PDB entry 4GOP | X-ray diffraction, 3.10 A resolution | chains B and C of the 4 polymer chains in the assembly

== Chain B ==
Protein: Putative uncharacterized protein
Organism: Ustilago maydis
Reference sequence: Q4PBD4 (Q4PBD4_USTMA); numbering as in UniProt (aligned over 40-175)
Amino-acid sequence (136 residues; each row starts with the number of its first residue):
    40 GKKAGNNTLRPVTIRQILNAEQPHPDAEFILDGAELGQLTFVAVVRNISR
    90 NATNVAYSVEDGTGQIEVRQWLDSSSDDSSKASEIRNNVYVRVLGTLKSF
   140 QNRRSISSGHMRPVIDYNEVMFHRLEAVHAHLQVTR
Not modelled in the structure: 40-45, 113-120
Sequence notes: conflict Val-173 (Ala in Q4PBD4)
From the paper describing this entry:
  - binding site for the 32-nt DNA strand: Trp-110, Gly-134, Ser-146

== Chain C ==
Protein: Putative uncharacterized protein
Organism: Ustilago maydis
Reference sequence: Q4P407 (Q4P407_USTMA); numbering as in UniProt (aligned over 180-623)
Amino-acid sequence (444 residues; each row starts with the number of its first residue):
   180 MPIYPIEGLSPYQNRWTIKARVTSKSDIRHWSNQRGEGKLFSVNLLDDSG
   230 EIKATGFNDAVDRFYPLLQENHVYLISKARVNIAKKQFSNLQNEYEITFE
   280 NSTEIEECTDATDVPEVKYEFVRINELESVEANQQCDVIGILDSYGELSE
   330 IVSKASQRPVQKRELTLVDQGNRSVKLTLWGKTAETFPTNAGVDEKPVLA
   380 FKGVKVGDFGGRSLSMFSSSTMLINPDITESHVLRGWYDNDGAHAQFQPY
   430 TNGGVGGGAMGGGGAGANMAERRTIVQVKDENLGMSEKPDYFNVRATVVY
   480 IKQENLYYTACASEGCNKKVNLDHENNWRCEKCDRSYATPEYRYILSTNV
   530 ADATGQMWLSGFNEDATQLIGMSAGELHKLREESESEFSAALHRAANRMY
   580 MFNCRAKMDTFNDTARVRYTISRAAPVDFAKAGMELVDAIRAYM
Not modelled in the structure: 180-181, 432-440
Sequence notes: conflict Gln-314 (Thr in Q4P407)
Bound ions: Zn2+: Cys-490, Cys-495, Cys-509, Cys-512
From the paper describing this entry:
  - conformationally variable residues (order/disorder transition): Gly-441 to Glu-450
  - contacts within the chain: Phe-388/Gly-443
  - binding site for the 32-nt DNA strand: Leu-219, Phe-267, Phe-388, Tyr-470, Tyr-479, Tyr-487, Asn-496, Lys-497, Lys-498, Ile-524, Phe-541, Phe-590
  - mutagenesis - G443I/G445I (2.5-fold): decreased binding to (dT)32

== How chain B and chain C interact ==
Pairs across the interface (41):
  Asn-46(B) with Gly-534(C); Gln-535(C)
  Thr-47(B) with Ala-532(C); Gly-534(C)
  Leu-48(B) with Ala-530(C), hydrophobic; Asp-531(C), hydrogen bond (backbone-backbone); Ala-532(C), hydrogen bond (backbone-backbone)
  Pro-50(B) with Ala-532(C)
  Gln-77(B) with Val-478(C)
  Arg-131(B) with Asn-576(C), hydrogen bond (backbone-side chain); Met-578(C)
  Leu-133(B) with Asn-576(C)
  Gly-148(B) with His-572(C), hydrogen bond (backbone-side chain)
  His-149(B) with Val-478(C); His-572(C), hydrogen bond; Ala-575(C); Asn-576(C)
  Met-150(B) with Asn-576(C)
  Arg-151(B) with Asn-576(C), hydrogen bond (side chain-backbone); Arg-577(C)
  Ile-154(B) with Phe-608(C), hydrophobic
  Asn-157(B) with Phe-608(C)
  Glu-158(B) with Phe-608(C)
  Phe-161(B) with Arg-474(C); Met-578(C), hydrophobic; Phe-608(C), hydrophobic; Ala-611(C), hydrophobic; Gly-612(C); Leu-615(C), hydrophobic
  Leu-164(B) with Gly-612(C); Val-616(C), hydrophobic; Ile-619(C), hydrophobic
  Glu-165(B) with Met-578(C); Leu-615(C)
  Val-167(B) with Ile-619(C), hydrophobic
  His-168(B) with Leu-615(C); Ala-618(C)
  Leu-171(B) with Ile-619(C), hydrophobic; Tyr-622(C), hydrophobic
  Gln-172(B) with Tyr-622(C)
  Arg-175(B) with Tyr-622(C)
Also at the interface, not in a pair above, chain B (25 interface residues in all): Arg-49, Asp-155, Ala-169
Also at the interface, not in a pair above, chain C (23 interface residues in all): Thr-476, Thr-533, Ala-609

== Overview ==
Chain B and chain C form an interface of 25 and 23 residues respectively, with 6 hydrogen bonds. Among the
polar pairs are Arg-131(B)/Asn-576(C), Gly-148(B)/His-572(C) and His-149(B)/His-572(C). The paper reports a
binding site for the 32-nt DNA strand at Trp-110(B), Gly-134(B) and Leu-219(C) among others; G443I/G445I of
chain C reduce binding to (dT)32.
Here chain B is Putative uncharacterized protein and chain C is Putative uncharacterized protein, both from
Ustilago maydis. Entry 4GOP (Structure and Conformational Change of a Replication Protein A Heterotrimer Bound
to ssDNA) was determined by X-ray diffraction.
